3D55 - chains A and C of the 4 polymer chains in the assembly; structure by X-ray diffraction, 2.13 A resolution.

[Chain A (and C)]
Name: Uncharacterized protein Rv3357/MT3465
Source organism: Mycobacterium tuberculosis
Notes: chain C of this document is another copy of the same molecule, construct and numbering; everything in this record applies to it too
UniProt: P65067 (Y3357_MYCTU); residue numbers follow UniProt; this construct covers 1-91
Sequence (91 residues; numbered 1 to 91; the number before each row is that of its first residue):
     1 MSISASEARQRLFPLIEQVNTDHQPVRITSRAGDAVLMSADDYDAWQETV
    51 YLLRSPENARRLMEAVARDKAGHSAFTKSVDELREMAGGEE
Not modelled in the structure: 69-91 (chain C: 87-91)

[Chain A / chain C interface]
Residue-residue contacts - 50 pairs, chain A then chain C:
  His23(A) with Glu57(C); Arg60(C)
  Met38(A) with Pro56(C), hydrophobic
  Asp41(A) with Arg60(C)
  Asp42(A) with Pro56(C); Glu57(C); Arg60(C), salt bridge
  Ala45(A) with Ala59(C); Arg60(C); Met63(C), hydrophobic
  Trp46(A) with Leu53(C); Ser55(C); Pro56(C); Ala59(C), hydrophobic
  Thr49(A) with Leu53(C); Ala59(C); Met63(C)
  Tyr51(A) with Leu83(C), hydrophobic
  Leu52(A) with Met63(C), hydrophobic; Ser79(C); Leu83(C), hydrophobic
  Leu53(A) with Trp46(C), hydrogen bond (backbone-side chain); Val50(C), hydrophobic; Leu53(C), hydrophobic
  Pro56(A) with Met38(C), hydrophobic; Asp42(C); Trp46(C)
  Glu57(A) with His23(C); Gln24(C); Asp42(C)
  Asn58(A) with Ser79(C)
  Ala59(A) with Ala45(C); Trp46(C), hydrophobic; Thr49(C)
  Arg60(A) with His23(C); Asp42(C), salt bridge; Ala45(C)
  Arg61(A) with Ala75(C); Lys78(C); Ser79(C), hydrogen bond; Glu82(C), salt bridge
  Leu62(A) with Leu62(C), hydrophobic; Val66(C), hydrophobic
  Met63(A) with Ala45(C), hydrophobic
  Ala65(A) with Asp69(C); Ala71(C); Ala75(C), hydrophobic
  Val66(A) with Ala65(C), hydrophobic
  Arg68(A) with Asp69(C); Ala71(C)
Also at the interface, not in a pair above, chain A (24 interface residues in all): Asp22, Glu48, Ser55
Also at the interface, not in a pair above, chain C (28 interface residues in all): Asp41, Glu48, Gly72

[In short]
Chain A and chain C form an interface of 24 and 28 residues respectively; the contacts include 2 hydrogen
bonds and 3 salt bridges. Among the polar pairs are Asp42(A)-Arg60(C), Arg61(A)-Glu82(C) and
Leu53(A)-Trp46(C).
Both chains are Uncharacterized protein Rv3357/MT3465 (Mycobacterium tuberculosis). Entry 3D55 (Crystal
structure of M. tuberculosis YefM antitoxin) was determined by X-ray diffraction (same publication as 3CTO).
